7KAU - chains D and E of the 7 polymer chains in the assembly; structure by electron microscopy, 4.00 A resolution.

Chain D:
Molecule: Protein translocation protein SEC63
Source organism: Saccharomyces cerevisiae BY4741
Notes: engineered mutation(s): E440R/F481S/del(441-447)
UniProtKB: P14906 (SEC63_YEAST); aligned to UniProt positions 2-663 over residues 2-663
Amino-acid sequence (676 residues; numbered -13 to 670; 8 numbers in that range are skipped by the numbering (no residue carries them; nothing is unmodelled there); the number before each row is that of its first residue; numbers below 1 keep their minus sign (Gly-13 is residue -13)):
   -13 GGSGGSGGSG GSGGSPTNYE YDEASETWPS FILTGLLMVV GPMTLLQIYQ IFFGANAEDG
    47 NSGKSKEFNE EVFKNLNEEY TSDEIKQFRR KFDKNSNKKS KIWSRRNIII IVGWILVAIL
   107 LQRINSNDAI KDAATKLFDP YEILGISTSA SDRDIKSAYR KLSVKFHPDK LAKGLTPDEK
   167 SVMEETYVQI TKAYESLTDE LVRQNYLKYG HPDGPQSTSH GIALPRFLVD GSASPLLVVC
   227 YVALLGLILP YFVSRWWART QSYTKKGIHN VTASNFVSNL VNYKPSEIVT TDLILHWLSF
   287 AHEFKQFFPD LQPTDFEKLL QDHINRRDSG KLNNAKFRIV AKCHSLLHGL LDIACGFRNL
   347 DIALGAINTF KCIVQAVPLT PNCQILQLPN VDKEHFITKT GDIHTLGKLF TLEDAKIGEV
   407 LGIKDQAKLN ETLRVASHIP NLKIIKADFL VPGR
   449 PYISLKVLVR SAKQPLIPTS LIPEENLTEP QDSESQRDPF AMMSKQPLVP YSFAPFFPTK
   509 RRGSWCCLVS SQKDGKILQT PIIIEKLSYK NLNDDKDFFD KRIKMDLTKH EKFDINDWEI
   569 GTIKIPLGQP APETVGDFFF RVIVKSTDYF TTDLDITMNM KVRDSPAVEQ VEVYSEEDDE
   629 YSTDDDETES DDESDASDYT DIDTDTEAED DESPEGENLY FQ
Not modelled in the structure: -13 to 2, 37-53, 79-92, 116-201, 613-670
Construct notes: expression tag (-13 to 1, 664-670); conflict Arg440 (Thr448 in P14906), Ser481 (Phe in P14906)
Curated features (UniProtKB/Swiss-Prot):
  - modified residue: Ser512 (Phosphoserine)

Chain E:
Molecule: Translocation protein SEC66
Source organism: Saccharomyces cerevisiae BY4741
UniProtKB: P33754 (SEC66_YEAST); residues 1-206 here = UniProt positions 1-206
Amino-acid sequence (206 residues; numbered 1 to 206; the number before each row is that of its first residue):
     1 MSEFNETKFS NNGTFFETEE PIVETKSISV YTPLIYVFIL VVSLVMFASS YRKKQAKKIS
    61 EQPSIFDEND AHDLYFQIKE MSENEKIHEK VLKAALLNRG AESVRRSLKL KELAPQINLL
   121 YKNGSIGEDY WKRFETEVKL IELEFKDTLQ EAERLQPGWV QLFVMVCKEI CFNQALSRRY
   181 QSILKRKEVC IKEWELKINN DGRLVN
Not modelled in the structure: 1-68
Curated features (UniProtKB/Swiss-Prot):
  - glycosylation (N-linked (GlcNAc...) asparagine): Asn5, Asn12

Chain D / chain E interface:
Contacting residue pairs (19):
  Thr250(D) with Ser125(E)
  Lys251(D) with Asn123(E); Gly124(E)
  Lys252(D) with Ser125(E)
  Asn256(D) with Gly127(E)
  Ser260(D) with Tyr130(E)
  Val263(D) with Tyr130(E)
  Val267(D) with Lys109(E)
  Asn268(D) with Asn69(E)
  Ser272(D) with Ser182(E); Arg186(E)
  Ile274(D) with Val189(E), hydrophobic
  Thr276(D) with Val189(E)
  Phe343(D) with Ile117(E), hydrophobic
  Arg344(D) with Gln116(E)
  Leu365(D) with Glu193(E)
  Thr366(D) with Glu195(E)
  Pro367(D) with Glu193(E); Glu195(E)
Also at the interface, not in a pair above, chain D (22 interface residues in all): Ala259, Ser264, Lys270, Glu273, Asp338, Gly342
Also at the interface, not in a pair above, chain E (20 interface residues in all): Leu113, Leu120, Ile126, Arg178, Arg179, Lys185

Summary:
22 residues of chain D face 20 of chain E across their interface.
Chain D is Protein translocation protein SEC63 and chain E is Translocation protein SEC66, both from
Saccharomyces cerevisiae BY4741; the structure, Cryo-EM structure of the Sec complex from S. cerevisiae, Sec61
pore ring and Sec63 FN3 double ..., was determined by electron microscopy, deposited together with 7KAH, 7KAI,
7KAJ, 7KAK, 7KAL, 7KAM and 8 further entries.
